PDB entry 8SUW | electron microscopy, 3.15 A resolution | chains B and L of the 16 polymer chains in the assembly

# Chain B (and L)
Protein: SIR2-like domain-containing protein
Source organism: Escherichia coli
Notes: chain L of this document is another copy of the same molecule, construct and numbering; everything in this record applies to it too
UniProtKB: A0A7B5N0T7 (A0A7B5N0T7_ECOLX); residues 1-415 here = UniProt positions 1-415
Amino-acid sequence (415 residues; row label = number of the first residue in the row):
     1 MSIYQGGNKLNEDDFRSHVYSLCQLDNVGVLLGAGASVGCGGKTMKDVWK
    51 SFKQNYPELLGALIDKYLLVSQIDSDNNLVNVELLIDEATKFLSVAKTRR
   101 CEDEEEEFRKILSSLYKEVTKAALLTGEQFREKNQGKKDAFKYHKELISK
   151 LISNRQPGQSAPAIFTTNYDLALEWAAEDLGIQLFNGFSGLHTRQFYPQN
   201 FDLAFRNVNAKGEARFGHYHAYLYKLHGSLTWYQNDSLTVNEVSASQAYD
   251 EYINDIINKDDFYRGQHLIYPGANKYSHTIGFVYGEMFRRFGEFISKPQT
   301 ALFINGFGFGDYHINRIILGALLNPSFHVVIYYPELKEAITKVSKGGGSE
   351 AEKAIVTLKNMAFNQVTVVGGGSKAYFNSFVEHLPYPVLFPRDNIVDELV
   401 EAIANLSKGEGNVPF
Disordered / not traced: 1, 209-217, 392, 409-415 (chain L: 1, 211-217, 392, 409-415)
Ligand contacts: Adenosine-5-Diphosphoribose (AR6; [(2R,3S,4R,5R)-5-(6-aminopurin-9-yl)-3,4-dihydroxy-oxolan-2-yl]methyl [hydroxy-[[(2R,3S,4R,5S)-3,4,5-trihydroxyoxolan-2-yl]methoxy]phosphoryl] hydrogen phosphate): Ala34, Gly35, Val38, Thr44, Met45, Glu83, Thr167, His227, Asn305, Gly306, Phe307, Gly308, Gly310, Asp311, Tyr333, Pro334, Ala375, Tyr376, Phe377
What the authors report for this chain:
  - catalytic residues: His227, Asp311, His313
  - mutagenesis - H227A, D311A, H313A: abolished catalytic activity on NAD+
  - mutagenesis - H227A, D311A, H313A: decreased catalytic activity on single-stranded DNA
  - mutagenesis - H227A: decreased growth

# Chain B / chain L interface
Pairs across the interface - 15 pairs, chain B then chain L:
  His18(B) - Phe390(L)
  Ser21(B) - Phe390(L)
  Leu323(B) - Ile182(L)  hydrophobic
  Pro325(B) - Tyr219(L)
  Ala362(B) - Ser149(L)
  Ala362(B) - Tyr386(L)
  Asn364(B) - Pro387(L)
  Asn364(B) - Leu389(L)
  Glu398(B) - Val396(L)
  Glu398(B) - Asp397(L)
  Glu398(B) - Val400(L)
  Asn405(B) - Ile403(L)
  Asn405(B) - Ser407(L)  hydrogen bond (backbone-side chain)
  Leu406(B) - Leu406(L)  hydrophobic
  Lys408(B) - Ser407(L)
Interface residues without a listed pair, chain B (20 interface residues in all): Asn8, Leu22, Leu322, Asn324, His328, Phe363, Gln365, Asn394, Glu401, Ala402
Interface residues without a listed pair, chain L (15 interface residues in all): Gly181, His218

# Overview
The interface between chain B and chain L involves 20 residues on one side and 15 on the other; the contacts
include 1 hydrogen bond. The hydrogen-bonded pair is Asn405(B)-Ser407(L). Ligands of chain B:
Adenosine-5-Diphosphoribose. From the paper: catalytic residues His227(B), Asp311(B) and His313(B); H227A,
D311A and H313A of chain B abolish catalytic activity on NAD+.
Chain B and chain L are both SIR2-like domain-containing protein (Escherichia coli); the structure, E. coli
SIR2-HerA complex (dodecamer SIR2 bound 4 protomers of HerA), was determined by electron microscopy together
with 8SU9, 8SUB, 8SXX, 8UAE and 8UAF from the same study.
